PDB entry 8YVU | electron microscopy, 3.90 A resolution | chains A and B of the 8 polymer chains in the assembly

# Chain A
Protein: High affinity immunoglobulin epsilon receptor subunit alpha
From: Homo sapiens
UniProtKB: P12319 (FCERA_HUMAN); residues 201-237 here = UniProt positions 201-237
Amino-acid sequence (37 residues; numbered 201 to 237; the number before each row is that of its first residue):
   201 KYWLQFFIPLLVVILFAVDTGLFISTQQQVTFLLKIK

# Chain B
Protein: High affinity immunoglobulin epsilon receptor subunit beta
From: Homo sapiens
UniProtKB: Q01362 (FCERB_HUMAN); residues 49-208 here = UniProt positions 49-208
Amino-acid sequence (160 residues; row label = number of the first residue in the row):
    49 TWLTVLKKEQEFLGVTQILTAMICLCFGTVVCSVLDISHIEGDIFSSFKA
    99 GYPFWGAIFFSISGMLSIISERRNATYLVRGSLGANTASSIAGGTGITIL
   149 IINLKKSLAYIHIHSCQKFFETKCFMASFSTEIVVMMLFLTILGLGSAVS
   199 LTICGAGEEL

# Interface between chain A and chain B
Residue-residue contacts - 10 pairs, chain A then chain B:
  Y202(A) - F173(B)
  L204(A) - F173(B)  hydrophobic
  L204(A) - F177(B)  hydrophobic
  Q205(A) - F173(B)
  Q205(A) - F177(B)
  F207(A) - C74(B)  hydrophobic
  F207(A) - F75(B)  hydrophobic
  F207(A) - V78(B)  hydrophobic
  I208(A) - I181(B)  hydrophobic
  L211(A) - F75(B)  hydrophobic
Other interface residues (no listed pair), chain B (7 interface residues in all): M174

# Overview
The interface between chain A and chain B involves 6 residues on one side and 7 on the other.
Here chain A is High affinity immunoglobulin epsilon receptor subunit alpha and chain B is High affinity
immunoglobulin epsilon receptor subunit beta, both from Homo sapiens. Entry 8YVU (structure of Ige receptor)
was determined by electron microscopy together with 8YWA from the same study.
